9DGG - chains D and I of the 12 polymer chains in the assembly; structure by electron microscopy, 2.98 A resolution.

[Chain D]
Protein: Histone H2B 1.1
From: Xenopus laevis
UniProtKB: P02281 (H2B11_XENLA); residues -3 to 122 here correspond to UniProt positions 1-126 (UniProt number = residue number + 4)
Sequence (126 residues; row label = number of the first residue in the row; numbers below 1 keep their minus sign (Met-3 is residue -3)):
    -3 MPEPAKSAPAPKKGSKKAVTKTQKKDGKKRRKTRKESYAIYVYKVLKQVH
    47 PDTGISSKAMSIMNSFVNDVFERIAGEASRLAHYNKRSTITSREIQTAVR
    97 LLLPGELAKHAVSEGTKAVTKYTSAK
Not modelled in the structure: -3 to 28, 122
Differences from the reference sequence: engineered mutation Thr29 (Ser33 in P02281)
UniProt features mapped onto this chain:
  - modified residue: Lys2 (N6-acetyllysine), Lys9 (N6-acetyllysine), Ser11 (Phosphoserine), Lys12 (N6-acetyllysine), Lys17 (N6-acetyllysine)
  - glycosylation: Ser109 (O-linked (GlcNAc) serine)
  - cross-link: Lys117 (Glycyl lysine isopeptide (Lys-Gly) (interchain with G-Cter in ubiquitin))

[Chain I]
Molecule: 187-nt DNA strand
From: synthetic construct
Sequence (187 nucleotides; numbered 1 to 187; the number before each row is that of its first residue):
     1 ATCGCGACACCGGCACTGGAACAGGATGTATATATCTGACACGTGCCTGG
    51 AGACTAGGGAGTAATCCCCTTGGCGGTTAAAACGCGGGGGACAGCGCGTA
   101 CGTGCGTTTAAGCGGTGCTAGAGCTGTCTACGACCAATTGAGCGGCCTCG
   151 GCACCGGGATTCTCCAGGGGATCGGGCATCACCCGAT
Not modelled in the structure: 1-21, 165-187

[Chain D / chain I interface]
Contacting residue pairs (15):
  Thr29(D) with DC124(I), hydrogen bond to the phosphate
  Arg30(D) with DC47(I), hydrogen bond to the base
  Tyr39(D) with DA41(I), hydrogen bond to the phosphate; DC42(I), phosphate contact
  Gly50(D) with DA41(I), phosphate contact
  Ile51(D) with DC40(I), sugar contact; DA41(I), hydrogen bond to the phosphate
  Ser52(D) with DC40(I), phosphate contact
  Ser53(D) with DC40(I), hydrogen bond to the phosphate
  Lys82(D) with DA60(I), phosphate contact
  Arg83(D) with DA60(I), phosphate contact; DG61(I), salt bridge to the phosphate
  Ser84(D) with DA60(I), hydrogen bond to the phosphate
  Thr85(D) with DG59(I), phosphate contact; DA60(I), hydrogen bond to the phosphate
Also at the interface, not in a pair above, chain I (10 interface residues in all): DC46, DT48

[Summary]
The interface between chain D and chain I involves 11 residues on one side and 10 on the other; the contacts
include 7 hydrogen bonds and 1 salt bridge. Among the polar pairs are Arg30(D)-DC47(I), Thr29(D)-DC124(I) and
Tyr39(D)-DA41(I).
Chain D is Histone H2B 1.1 (Xenopus laevis) and chain I is a 187-nt DNA strand (synthetic construct); the
structure, ncPRC1RYBP bound to unmodified nucleosome, was determined by electron microscopy.
